Entry 5I2D (X-ray diffraction, 4.41 A resolution (low resolution: residue-level contacts below are approximate; hydrogen-bond / salt-bridge calls are withheld)); this record covers chains C and D of the 11 polymer chains in the assembly.

[Chain C]
Molecule: DNA-directed RNA polymerase subunit beta
Source organism: Thermus thermophilus (strain HB8 / ATCC 27634 / DSM 579)
Notes: EC 2.7.7.6
Reference sequence: Q8RQE9 (RPOB_THET8); numbering as in UniProt (aligned over 1-1119)
Sequence (1119 residues; each row starts with the number of its first residue):
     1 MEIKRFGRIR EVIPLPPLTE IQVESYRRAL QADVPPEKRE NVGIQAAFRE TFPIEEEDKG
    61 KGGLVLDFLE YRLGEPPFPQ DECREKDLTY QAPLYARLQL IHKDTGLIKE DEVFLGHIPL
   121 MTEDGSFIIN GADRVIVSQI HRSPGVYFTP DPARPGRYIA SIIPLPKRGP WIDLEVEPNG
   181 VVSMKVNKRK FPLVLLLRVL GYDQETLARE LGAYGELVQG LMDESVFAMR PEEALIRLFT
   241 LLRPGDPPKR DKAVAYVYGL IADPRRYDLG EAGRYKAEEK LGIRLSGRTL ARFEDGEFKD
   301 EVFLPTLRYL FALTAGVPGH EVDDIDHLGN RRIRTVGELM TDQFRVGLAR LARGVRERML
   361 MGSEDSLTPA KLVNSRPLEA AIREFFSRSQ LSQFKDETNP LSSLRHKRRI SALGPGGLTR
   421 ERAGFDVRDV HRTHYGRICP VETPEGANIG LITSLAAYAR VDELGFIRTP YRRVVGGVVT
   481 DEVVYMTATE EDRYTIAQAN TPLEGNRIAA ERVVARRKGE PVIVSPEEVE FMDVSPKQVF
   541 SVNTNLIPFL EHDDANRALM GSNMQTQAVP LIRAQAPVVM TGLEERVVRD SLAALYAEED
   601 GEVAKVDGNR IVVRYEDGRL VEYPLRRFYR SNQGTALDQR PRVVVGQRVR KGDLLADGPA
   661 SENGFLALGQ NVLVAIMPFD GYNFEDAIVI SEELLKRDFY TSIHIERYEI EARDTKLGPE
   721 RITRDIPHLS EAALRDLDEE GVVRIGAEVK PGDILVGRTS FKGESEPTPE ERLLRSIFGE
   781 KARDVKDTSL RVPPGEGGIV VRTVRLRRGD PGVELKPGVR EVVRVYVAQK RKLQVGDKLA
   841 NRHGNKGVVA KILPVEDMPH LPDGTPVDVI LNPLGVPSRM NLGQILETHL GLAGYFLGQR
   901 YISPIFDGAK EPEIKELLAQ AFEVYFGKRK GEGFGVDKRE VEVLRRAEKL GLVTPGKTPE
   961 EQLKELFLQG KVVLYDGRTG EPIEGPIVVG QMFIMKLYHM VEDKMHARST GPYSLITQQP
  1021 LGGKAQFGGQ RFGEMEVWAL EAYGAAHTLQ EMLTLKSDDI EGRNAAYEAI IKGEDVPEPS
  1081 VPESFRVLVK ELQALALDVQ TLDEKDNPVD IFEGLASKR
Disordered / not traced: 57-63, 1119

[Chain D]
Molecule: DNA-directed RNA polymerase subunit beta'
Source organism: Thermus thermophilus (strain HB8 / ATCC 27634 / DSM 579)
Notes: EC 2.7.7.6
Reference sequence: Q8RQE8 (RPOC_THET8); residues 1-1524 here = UniProt positions 1-1524
Sequence (1524 residues; each row starts with the number of its first residue):
     1 MKKEVRKVRI ALASPEKIRS WSYGEVEKPE TINYRTLKPE RDGLFDERIF GPIKDYECAC
    61 GKYKRQRFEG KVCERCGVEV TKSIVRRYRM GHIELATPAA HIWFVKDVPS KIGTLLDLSA
   121 TELEQVLYFS KYIVLDPKGA ILNGVPVEKR QLLTDEEYRE LRYGKQETYP LPPGVDALVK
   181 DGEEVVKGQE LAPGVVSRLD GVALYRFPRR VRVEYVKKER AGLRLPLAAW VEKEAYKPGE
   241 ILAELPEPYL FRAEEEGVVE LKELEEGAFL VLRREDEPVA TYFLPVGMTP LVVHGEIVEK
   301 GQPLAEAKGL LRMPRQVRAA QVEAEEEGET VYLTLFLEWT EPKDYRVQPH MNVVVPEGAR
   361 VEAGDKIVAA IDPEEEVIAE AEGVVHLHEP ASILVVKARV YPFEDDVEVS TGDRVAPGDV
   421 LADGGKVKSD VYGRVEVDLV RNVVRVVESY DIDARMGAEA IQQLLKELDL EALEKELLEE
   481 MKHPSRARRA KARKRLEVVR AFLDSGNRPE WMILEAVPVL PPDLRPMVQV DGGRFATSDL
   541 NDLYRRLINR NNRLKKLLAQ GAPEIIIRNE KRMLQEAVDA LLDNGRRGAP VTNPGSDRPL
   601 RSLTDILSGK QGRFRQNLLG KRVDYSGRSV IVVGPQLKLH QCGLPKRMAL ELFKPFLLKK
   661 MEEKGIAPNV KAARRMLERQ RDIKDEVWDA LEEVIHGKVV LLNRAPTLHR LGIQAFQPVL
   721 VEGQSIQLHP LVCEAFNADF DGDQMAVHVP LSSFAQAEAR IQMLSAHNLL SPASGEPLAK
   781 PSRDIILGLY YITQVRKEKK GAGLEFATPE EALAAHERGE VALNAPIKVA GRETSVGRLK
   841 YVFANPDEAL LAVAHGIVDL QDVVTVRYMG KRLETSPGRI LFARIVAEAV EDEKVAWELI
   901 QLDVPQEKNS LKDLVYQAFL RLGMEKTARL LDALKYYGFT FSTTSGITIG IDDAVIPEEK
   961 KQYLEEADRK LLQIEQAYEM GFLTDRERYD QILQLWTETT EKVTQAVFKN FEENYPFNPL
  1021 YVMAQSGARG NPQQIRQLCG LRGLMQKPSG ETFEVPVRSS FREGLTVLEY FISSHGARKG
  1081 GADTALRTAD SGYLTRKLVD VTHEIVVREA DCGTTNYISV PLFQPDEVTR SLRLRKRADI
  1141 EAGLYGRVLA REVEVLGVRL EEGRYLSMDD VHLLIKAAEA GEIQEVPVRS PLTCQTRYGV
  1201 CQKCYGYDLS MARPVSIGEA VGIVAAQSIG EPGTQLTMRT FHTGGVAGAA DITQGLPRVI
  1261 ELFEARRPKA KAVISEIDGV VRIEETEEKL SVFVESEGFS KEYKLPKEAR LLVKDGDYVE
  1321 AGQPLTRGAI DPHQLLEAKG PEAVERYLVE EIQKVYRAQG VKLHDKHIEI VVRQMMKYVE
  1381 VTDPGDSRLL EGQVLEKWDV EALNERLIAE GKTPVAWKPL LMGVTKSALS TKSWLSAASF
  1441 QNTTHVLTEA AIAGKKDELI GLKENVILGR LIPAGTGSDF VRFTQVVDQK TLKAIEEARK
  1501 EAVEAKERPA ARRGVKREQP GKQA
Disordered / not traced: 1-2, 217-339, 1238-1251, 1503-1524
Bound ions: Zn2+ site 1: C58, C60, C73, C76; Mg2+: D739, D741, D743 (shared with 1 residue of chain K); Zn2+ site 2: C1112, C1194, C1201, C1204

[Interface between chain C and chain D]
Pairs across the interface - 368 pairs, chain C then chain D:
  F425(C) - K1079(D)
  F425(C) - D1083(D)
  F425(C) - L1086(D)
  R428(C) - R1078(D)
  D429(C) - P1048(D)
  D429(C) - K1079(D)
  V430(C) - P1048(D)
  V430(C) - H1075(D)
  V430(C) - R1078(D)
  H431(C) - F1071(D)
  H431(C) - H1075(D)
  R432(C) - F1071(D)
  Y435(C) - V1067(D)
  Y435(C) - F1071(D)
  P440(C) - F1071(D)
  P440(C) - S1074(D)
  P440(C) - R1078(D)
  V441(C) - Y1070(D)
  T443(C) - R1078(D)
  G446(C) - A1085(D)
  I449(C) - R1078(D)
  I449(C) - G1081(D)
  I449(C) - A1082(D)
  G450(C) - R1078(D)
  Q498(C) - V1067(D)
  Q498(C) - L1068(D)
  V514(C) - L1068(D)
  R516(C) - L1068(D)
  E520(C) - K1047(D)
  P521(C) - V1055(D)
  P521(C) - L1068(D)
  V539(C) - V1067(D)
  F540(C) - Y1070(D)
  L550(C) - Y1070(D)
  E551(C) - G1064(D)
  E551(C) - L1065(D)
  H552(C) - F1061(D)
  H552(C) - R1062(D)
  H552(C) - E1063(D)
  H552(C) - G1064(D)
  D553(C) - F1061(D)
  D553(C) - Y1070(D)
  D554(C) - R1042(D)
  D554(C) - F1061(D)
  D554(C) - Y1070(D)
  A555(C) - Y1070(D)
  A558(C) - Y1070(D)
  I676(C) - T948(D)
  M677(C) - T943(D)
  P678(C) - D784(D)
  P678(C) - S942(D)
  P678(C) - T943(D)
  P678(C) - I947(D)
  F679(C) - T943(D)
  D680(C) - P635(D)
  D680(C) - F939(D)
  D680(C) - T943(D)
  G681(C) - V633(D)
  G681(C) - P635(D)
  G681(C) - F939(D)
  Y682(C) - V633(D)
  Y682(C) - P635(D)
  F684(C) - V633(D)
  F684(C) - P730(D)
  F684(C) - C733(D)
  F684(C) - F740(D)
  F684(C) - S782(D)
  F684(C) - R783(D)
  F684(C) - D784(D)
  F684(C) - F939(D)
  E685(C) - F740(D)
  E685(C) - R783(D)
  E685(C) - R1029(D)
  A687(C) - V633(D)
  R713(C) - Q529(D)
  R713(C) - G532(D)
  R713(C) - G533(D)
  K716(C) - R35(D)
  K716(C) - L37(D)
  E748(C) - R681(D)
  K750(C) - R681(D)
  P751(C) - Q680(D)
  D753(C) - R679(D)
  D753(C) - R681(D)
  E764(C) - K54(D)
  E766(C) - K64(D)
  P767(C) - R65(D)
  K816(C) - R534(D)
  Q834(C) - Q724(D)
  V835(C) - V632(D)
  V835(C) - S725(D)
  G836(C) - V630(D)
  G836(C) - S725(D)
  K838(C) - D741(D)
  G847(C) - F740(D)
  V848(C) - V630(D)
  V848(C) - I631(D)
  V848(C) - V632(D)
  V848(C) - F740(D)
  V849(C) - V632(D)
  A850(C) - V632(D)
  A850(C) - V633(D)
  N872(C) - D784(D)
  P873(C) - I947(D)
  P873(C) - I949(D)
  L874(C) - R783(D)
  L874(C) - D784(D)
  L874(C) - M1023(D)
  L874(C) - R1029(D)
  V876(C) - I949(D)
  P877(C) - I949(D)
  P877(C) - L1020(D)
  P877(C) - M1023(D)
  P877(C) - Q1034(D)
  S878(C) - R1029(D)
  S878(C) - Q1034(D)
  R879(C) - R1029(D)
  M880(C) - Q1034(D)
  M880(C) - Q1037(D)
  M880(C) - F1061(D)
  L882(C) - L1038(D)
  L882(C) - F1061(D)
  L882(C) - R1062(D)
  I885(C) - I949(D)
  I885(C) - G950(D)
  I885(C) - I951(D)
  L886(C) - I951(D)
  H889(C) - G950(D)
  H889(C) - I951(D)
  F906(C) - L1065(D)
  F906(C) - T1066(D)
  F906(C) - V1067(D)
  F906(C) - Y1070(D)
  E911(C) - R1062(D)
  K915(C) - D952(D)
  R945(C) - D859(D)
  R946(C) - Y791(D)
  R946(C) - R796(D)
  R946(C) - D859(D)
  R946(C) - Q861(D)
  K949(C) - R796(D)
  K949(C) - E798(D)
  L950(C) - Y1015(D)
  L950(C) - F1017(D)
  G951(C) - Y1015(D)
  Q969(C) - D952(D)
  K971(C) - D953(D)
  I983(C) - T943(D)
  I983(C) - T944(D)
  I983(C) - G946(D)
  E984(C) - Y791(D)
  E984(C) - T944(D)
  P986(C) - T948(D)
  I987(C) - T948(D)
  V988(C) - T948(D)
  V988(C) - I949(D)
  V988(C) - G950(D)
  V1001(C) - V630(D)
  V1001(C) - Q724(D)
  V1001(C) - S725(D)
  E1002(C) - Q724(D)
  K1004(C) - R628(D)
  K1004(C) - Q744(D)
  M1005(C) - R628(D)
  M1005(C) - M648(D)
  M1005(C) - Q724(D)
  H1006(C) - G627(D)
  H1006(C) - R628(D)
  A1007(C) - S626(D)
  A1007(C) - E651(D)
  R1008(C) - D624(D)
  R1008(C) - Y625(D)
  R1008(C) - S626(D)
  R1008(C) - E651(D)
  S1009(C) - D624(D)
  S1009(C) - Y625(D)
  S1009(C) - E651(D)
  S1009(C) - K654(D)
  Y1013(C) - D624(D)
  L1015(C) - R87(D)
  L1015(C) - V528(D)
  I1016(C) - R87(D)
  I1016(C) - L524(D)
  I1016(C) - P526(D)
  I1016(C) - R613(D)
  T1017(C) - R613(D)
  T1017(C) - N617(D)
  Q1018(C) - R87(D)
  Q1019(C) - N617(D)
  Q1019(C) - K621(D)
  P1020(C) - R622(D)
  P1020(C) - D624(D)
  L1021(C) - R622(D)
  G1022(C) - R622(D)
  F1027(C) - E651(D)
  G1029(C) - R622(D)
  G1029(C) - V623(D)
  G1029(C) - S626(D)
  Q1030(C) - R622(D)
  Q1030(C) - V623(D)
  Q1030(C) - S626(D)
  Q1030(C) - G627(D)
  Q1030(C) - R628(D)
  R1031(C) - R615(D)
  R1031(C) - Q616(D)
  R1031(C) - K621(D)
  R1031(C) - R622(D)
  F1032(C) - G620(D)
  F1032(C) - K621(D)
  F1032(C) - I713(D)
  F1032(C) - H748(D)
  E1034(C) - R615(D)
  E1034(C) - L619(D)
  E1034(C) - R1096(D)
  M1035(C) - T707(D)
  E1036(C) - N703(D)
  E1036(C) - T707(D)
  E1036(C) - I713(D)
  V1037(C) - L619(D)
  W1038(C) - R1096(D)
  W1038(C) - V1099(D)
  W1038(C) - I1223(D)
  W1038(C) - Q1227(D)
  A1039(C) - I713(D)
  A1039(C) - Q1227(D)
  L1040(C) - M763(D)
  E1041(C) - A1220(D)
  E1041(C) - I1223(D)
  E1041(C) - L1462(D)
  E1041(C) - V1466(D)
  A1042(C) - R710(D)
  A1042(C) - I1223(D)
  A1042(C) - V1224(D)
  A1042(C) - Q1227(D)
  Y1043(C) - R710(D)
  Y1043(C) - L711(D)
  Y1043(C) - I713(D)
  Y1043(C) - Q714(D)
  Y1043(C) - Q762(D)
  Y1043(C) - M763(D)
  Y1043(C) - N768(D)
  G1044(C) - Q762(D)
  G1044(C) - G1475(D)
  G1044(C) - T1476(D)
  A1045(C) - E758(D)
  A1045(C) - Q762(D)
  A1045(C) - M763(D)
  A1046(C) - E758(D)
  A1046(C) - L1471(D)
  A1046(C) - I1472(D)
  A1046(C) - A1474(D)
  A1046(C) - T1476(D)
  A1046(C) - G1477(D)
  H1047(C) - F754(D)
  H1047(C) - E758(D)
  H1047(C) - L1471(D)
  H1047(C) - T1476(D)
  T1048(C) - A755(D)
  T1048(C) - E758(D)
  L1049(C) - I1472(D)
  Q1050(C) - G1469(D)
  Q1050(C) - R1470(D)
  Q1050(C) - L1471(D)
  E1051(C) - P750(D)
  E1051(C) - L751(D)
  E1051(C) - S752(D)
  E1051(C) - A755(D)
  M1052(C) - V623(D)
  M1052(C) - H748(D)
  L1053(C) - K621(D)
  L1053(C) - V1466(D)
  T1054(C) - G1469(D)
  K1056(C) - V623(D)
  K1056(C) - D624(D)
  K1056(C) - Y625(D)
  K1056(C) - V749(D)
  S1057(C) - K621(D)
  S1057(C) - R622(D)
  D1058(C) - K621(D)
  Y1067(C) - Y625(D)
  Y1067(C) - P655(D)
  Y1067(C) - L658(D)
  Y1067(C) - R674(D)
  I1070(C) - Y625(D)
  I1070(C) - P655(D)
  I1070(C) - F656(D)
  I1070(C) - K659(D)
  I1071(C) - P655(D)
  I1071(C) - K659(D)
  D1075(C) - S753(D)
  V1076(C) - S752(D)
  P1082(C) - L1468(D)
  P1082(C) - G1469(D)
  E1083(C) - R87(D)
  E1083(C) - Y88(D)
  S1084(C) - N617(D)
  S1084(C) - L618(D)
  F1085(C) - L1468(D)
  R1086(C) - Y88(D)
  V1087(C) - R87(D)
  V1087(C) - L524(D)
  V1087(C) - R613(D)
  L1088(C) - L607(D)
  L1088(C) - F614(D)
  L1088(C) - L618(D)
  K1090(C) - Y88(D)
  K1090(C) - M90(D)
  K1090(C) - L520(D)
  K1090(C) - L524(D)
  E1091(C) - L520(D)
  E1091(C) - I606(D)
  E1091(C) - R613(D)
  L1092(C) - L607(D)
  L1092(C) - L1447(D)
  Q1093(C) - W21(D)
  Q1093(C) - M90(D)
  Q1093(C) - P518(D)
  A1094(C) - M90(D)
  A1094(C) - P518(D)
  A1094(C) - L582(D)
  A1094(C) - L603(D)
  L1095(C) - H101(D)
  L1095(C) - W103(D)
  L1095(C) - L582(D)
  L1095(C) - L603(D)
  L1095(C) - L607(D)
  A1096(C) - A13(D)
  A1096(C) - L514(D)
  L1097(C) - A11(D)
  L1097(C) - W21(D)
  L1097(C) - W103(D)
  L1097(C) - A1451(D)
  D1098(C) - R9(D)
  D1098(C) - I10(D)
  D1098(C) - A11(D)
  D1098(C) - K17(D)
  D1098(C) - W21(D)
  V1099(C) - V8(D)
  V1099(C) - R9(D)
  Q1100(C) - K7(D)
  Q1100(C) - V8(D)
  Q1100(C) - R9(D)
  T1101(C) - K7(D)
  L1102(C) - V5(D)
  L1102(C) - R6(D)
  L1102(C) - K7(D)
  L1102(C) - R9(D)
  D1103(C) - K3(D)
  D1103(C) - E4(D)
  D1103(C) - R6(D)
  E1104(C) - K3(D)
  E1104(C) - R6(D)
  K1105(C) - K3(D)
  D1106(C) - K7(D)
  D1106(C) - K1456(D)
  F1112(C) - Y88(D)
  L1115(C) - Y23(D)
  L1115(C) - I84(D)
  L1115(C) - V85(D)
  L1115(C) - Y88(D)
  L1115(C) - R89(D)
  A1116(C) - Y23(D)
  A1116(C) - Y88(D)
  S1117(C) - Y23(D)
  K1118(C) - R19(D)
  K1118(C) - S20(D)
  K1118(C) - S22(D)
  K1118(C) - Y23(D)
Also at the interface, not in a pair above, chain C (181 interface residues in all): H434, C439, A447, P536, N556, D686, G752, T768, P769, R772, K846, L968, G985, T1010, G1033, I1060, K1072, G1073, V1109
Also at the interface, not in a pair above, chain D (203 interface residues in all): L12, I18, K82, P521, D523, D531, Y544, T604, S629, Q636, R647, L652, E662, V670, E678, L701, L708, H709, D739, G742, A746, L787, T940, S945, A1028, G1030, F1053, A1077, T1095, W1434, K1463, I1467

[Overview]
The interface between chain C and chain D involves 181 residues on one side and 203 on the other. The Zn2+
site 1 is built by C58(D), C60(D), C73(D) and C76(D). D739(D), D741(D) and D743(D) coordinate Mg2+.
Chain C is DNA-directed RNA polymerase subunit beta and chain D is DNA-directed RNA polymerase subunit beta',
both from Thermus thermophilus (strain HB8 / ATCC 27634 / DSM 579); the structure, Crystal structure of T.
thermophilus TTHB099 class II transcription activation complex: TAP-RPo, was determined by X-ray diffraction.
